Entry 2AU7 (X-ray diffraction, 1.05 A resolution); this record covers chain A.

Chain A:
Name: Inorganic pyrophosphatase
From: Escherichia coli
Notes: EC 3.6.1.1
UniProt: P0A7A9 (IPYR_ECOLI); residue numbers follow UniProt; this construct covers 1-175
Chain sequence (175 residues; row label = number of the first residue in the row):
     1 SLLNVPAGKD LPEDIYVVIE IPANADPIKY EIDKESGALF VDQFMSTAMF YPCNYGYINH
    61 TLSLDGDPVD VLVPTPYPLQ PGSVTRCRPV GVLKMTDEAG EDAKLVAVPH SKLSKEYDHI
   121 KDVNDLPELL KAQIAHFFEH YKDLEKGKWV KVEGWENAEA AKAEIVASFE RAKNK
Sequence notes: engineered mutation Gln43 (Arg in P0A7A9)
Ion coordination: Mn2+ site 1: Glu31 (together with phosphate ion); Mn2+ site 2: Asp65, Asp70, Asp102 (together with phosphate ion); Mn2+ site 3: Asp70 (together with phosphate ion); Mn2+ site 4: Asp97, Asp102 (together with phosphate ion); Na+: Lys142, Glu145, Lys148

Overview:
Asp65, Asp70 and Asp102 coordinate Mn2+ site 2. Asp97 and Asp102 coordinate Mn2+ site 4.
Chain A is Inorganic pyrophosphatase (Escherichia coli); the structure, The R43Q active site variant of E.coli
inorganic pyrophosphatase, was determined by X-ray diffraction together with 2AU6, 2AU8, 2AU9 and 2AUU from
the same study.
